PDB entry 1EVW | X-ray diffraction, 3.10 A resolution | chains A and B of the 6 polymer chains in the assembly

== Chain A (and B) ==
Name: I-ppoi homing endonuclease
Source organism: Physarum polycephalum
Notes: chain B of this document is another copy of the same molecule, construct and numbering; everything in this record applies to it too
UniProtKB: Q94702 (PPO1_PHYPO); residues 1-163 here = UniProt positions 1-163
Sequence (163 residues; each row starts with the number of its first residue):
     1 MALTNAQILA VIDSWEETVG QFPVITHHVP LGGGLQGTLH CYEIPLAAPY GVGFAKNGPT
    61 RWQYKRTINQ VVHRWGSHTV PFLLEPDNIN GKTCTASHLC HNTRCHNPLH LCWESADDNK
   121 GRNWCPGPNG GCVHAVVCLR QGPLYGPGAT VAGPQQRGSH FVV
Not modelled in the structure: 1
Sequence notes: engineered mutation A116 (Leu in Q94702)
Bound ions: Zn2+ site 1: C41, C100, C105, H110; Mg2+: N119 (shared with 1 residue of chain F; 1 residue of chain O); Zn2+ site 2: C125, C132, H134, C138
What the authors report for this chain:
  - binding site for the 8-nt DNA strand: R74
  - binding site for the 12-nt DNA strand: K120 (proposed by the authors, not directly observed)
  - binding site for the 12-nt DNA strand: K120
  - catalytic residues: N119 (proposed by the authors, not directly observed)

== Chain A / chain B interface ==
Contacting residue pairs (110):
  L9(A) - R157(B)
  I12(A) - R157(B)
  D13(A) - R157(B)  salt bridge
  E16(A) - Q156(B)
  E16(A) - R157(B)  hydrogen bond (side chain-backbone)
  E16(A) - G158(B)  hydrogen bond (side chain-backbone)
  E16(A) - F161(B)
  V19(A) - F161(B)  hydrophobic
  G20(A) - F161(B)
  L39(A) - V163(B)
  H40(A) - V162(B)
  H40(A) - V163(B)  hydrogen bond (side chain-backbone)
  Y42(A) - H160(B)  hydrogen bond (side chain-backbone)
  Y42(A) - F161(B)
  Y42(A) - V162(B)  hydrogen bond (side chain-backbone)
  F82(A) - A152(B)  hydrophobic
  F82(A) - G153(B)
  E85(A) - A152(B)
  P86(A) - V151(B)
  I89(A) - A149(B)
  C94(A) - V151(B)  hydrophobic
  N107(A) - F161(B)
  N107(A) - V162(B)  hydrogen bond (side chain-backbone)
  P108(A) - P154(B)
  P108(A) - Q155(B)  hydrogen bond (backbone-backbone)
  P108(A) - F161(B)
  L109(A) - P154(B)
  L109(A) - Q155(B)
  L109(A) - Q156(B)
  L109(A) - F161(B)
  L109(A) - V162(B)
  L109(A) - V163(B)  hydrophobic
  H110(A) - V163(B)
  L111(A) - G153(B)
  L111(A) - P154(B)
  C112(A) - T150(B)
  C112(A) - A152(B)
  W113(A) - T150(B)
  W113(A) - V151(B)  hydrogen bond (backbone-backbone)
  W113(A) - A152(B)  hydrogen bond (backbone-backbone)
  E114(A) - T150(B)  hydrogen bond
  D117(A) - W124(B)
  D118(A) - G148(B)
  D118(A) - A149(B)  hydrogen bond (side chain-backbone)
  D118(A) - T150(B)
  K120(A) - K120(B)
  K120(A) - W124(B)
  G121(A) - W124(B)
  R122(A) - T150(B)  hydrogen bond
  W124(A) - D117(B)
  W124(A) - K120(B)
  W124(A) - G121(B)
  W124(A) - W124(B)  hydrophobic
  V133(A) - Y145(B)
  V133(A) - G146(B)
  V133(A) - P147(B)
  H134(A) - P147(B)
  A135(A) - P147(B)  hydrogen bond (backbone-backbone)
  V136(A) - T150(B)
  V136(A) - G153(B)
  Y145(A) - V133(B)
  G146(A) - V133(B)
  P147(A) - V133(B)
  P147(A) - H134(B)
  P147(A) - A135(B)  hydrogen bond (backbone-backbone)
  G148(A) - D118(B)
  A149(A) - I89(B)
  A149(A) - D118(B)  hydrogen bond (backbone-side chain)
  T150(A) - W113(B)
  T150(A) - E114(B)  hydrogen bond
  T150(A) - R122(B)  hydrogen bond
  T150(A) - V136(B)
  V151(A) - P86(B)
  V151(A) - C94(B)  hydrophobic
  V151(A) - W113(B)  hydrogen bond (backbone-backbone)
  A152(A) - F82(B)  hydrophobic
  A152(A) - E85(B)
  A152(A) - C112(B)
  A152(A) - W113(B)  hydrogen bond (backbone-backbone)
  G153(A) - F82(B)
  G153(A) - L111(B)
  G153(A) - V136(B)
  P154(A) - P108(B)
  P154(A) - L109(B)
  P154(A) - L111(B)
  P154(A) - V136(B)
  Q155(A) - P108(B)
  Q156(A) - E16(B)
  Q156(A) - L109(B)
  R157(A) - L9(B)
  R157(A) - I12(B)
  R157(A) - D13(B)  salt bridge
  R157(A) - E16(B)  hydrogen bond (backbone-side chain)
  G158(A) - E16(B)  hydrogen bond (backbone-side chain)
  H160(A) - E16(B)
  H160(A) - Y42(B)
  F161(A) - E16(B)
  F161(A) - V19(B)  hydrophobic
  F161(A) - G20(B)
  F161(A) - Y42(B)  hydrophobic
  F161(A) - N107(B)
  F161(A) - P108(B)
  F161(A) - L109(B)
  V162(A) - Y42(B)  hydrogen bond (backbone-side chain)
  V162(A) - N107(B)  hydrogen bond (backbone-side chain)
  V162(A) - L109(B)
  V163(A) - L39(B)
  V163(A) - H40(B)  hydrogen bond (backbone-side chain)
  V163(A) - L109(B)
  V163(A) - H110(B)  hydrogen bond (backbone-side chain)
Other interface residues (no listed pair), chain A (55 interface residues in all): E17, T38, N90, L144, S159
Other interface residues (no listed pair), chain B (56 interface residues in all): E17, T38, N90, L99, L139, L144

== Overview ==
55 residues of chain A face 56 of chain B across their interface; the contacts include 25 hydrogen bonds and 2
salt bridges. Polar pairs include D13(A)-R157(B), E16(A)-R157(B) and E16(A)-G158(B). C41(A), C100(A), C105(A)
and H110(A) coordinate Zn2+ site 1. The paper reports the catalytic residue N119(A); a binding site for the
8-nt DNA strand at R74(A).
Chain A and chain B are both I-ppoi homing endonuclease (Physarum polycephalum); the structure, L116A mutant
of the homing endonuclease I-ppoi complexed to homing site DNA, was determined by X-ray diffraction.
